PDB entry 8VDE | electron microscopy, 3.40 A resolution | chains B3 and P6 of the 27 polymer chains in the assembly

== Chain B3 ==
Name: Major capsid protein
Source organism: Dubowvirus dv80alpha
Sequence (324 residues; numbered 1 to 324; the number before each row is that of its first residue):
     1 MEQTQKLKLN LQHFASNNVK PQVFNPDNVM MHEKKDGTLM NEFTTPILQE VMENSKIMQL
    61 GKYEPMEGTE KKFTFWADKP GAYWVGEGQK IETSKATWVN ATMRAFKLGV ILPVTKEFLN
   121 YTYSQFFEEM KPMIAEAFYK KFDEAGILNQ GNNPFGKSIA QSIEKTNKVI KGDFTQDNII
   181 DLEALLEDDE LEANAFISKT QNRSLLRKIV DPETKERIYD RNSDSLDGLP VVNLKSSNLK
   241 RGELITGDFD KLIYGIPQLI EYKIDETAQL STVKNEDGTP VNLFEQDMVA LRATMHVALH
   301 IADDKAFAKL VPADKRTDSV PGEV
Not modelled in the structure: 1-15, 314-324

== Chain P6 ==
Name: Portal protein
Source organism: Dubowvirus dv80alpha
Sequence (511 residues; each row starts with the number of its first residue):
     1 MLKVNEFETD TDLRGNINYL FNDEANVVYT YDGTESDLLQ NVNEVSKYIE HHMDYQRPRL
    61 KVLSDYYEGK TKNLVELTRR KEEYMADNRV AHDYASYISD FINGYFLGNP IQYQDDDKDV
   121 LEAIEAFNDL NDVESHNRSL GLDLSIYGKA YELMIRNQDD ETRLYKSDAM STFIIYDNTV
   181 ERNSIAGVRY LRTKPIDKTD EDEVFTVDLF TSHGVYRYLT NRTNGLKLTP RENSFESHSF
   241 ERMPITEFSN NERRKGDYEK VITLIDLYDN AESDTANYMS DLNDAMLLIK GNLNLDPVEV
   301 RKQKEANVLF LEPTVYVDAE GRETEGSVDG GYIYKQYDVQ GTEAYKDRLN SDIHMFTNTP
   361 NMKDDNFSGT QSGEAMKYKL FGLEQRTKTK EGLFTKGLRR RAKLLETILK NTRSIDANKD
   421 FNTVRYVYNR NLPKSLIEEL KAYIDSGGKI SQTTLMSLFS FFQDPELEVK KIEEDEKESI
   481 KKAQKGIYKD PRDINDDEQD DDTKDTVDKK E
Not modelled in the structure: 482-511

== Chain B3 / chain P6 interface ==
Contacting residue pairs (18; chain B3 residue first):
  Gln59(B3) with Thr223(P6)
  Gly61(B3) with Thr223(P6)
  Lys62(B3) with Glu201(P6)
  Lys107(B3) with Asp10(P6), salt bridge
  Ile111(B3) with Glu8(P6)
  Lys263(B3) with Leu13(P6)
  Asp265(B3) with Phe7(P6)
  Ala268(B3) with Val4(P6); Phe7(P6), hydrophobic
  Gln269(B3) with Val4(P6), hydrogen bond (backbone-backbone); Glu8(P6)
  Leu270(B3) with Phe7(P6), hydrophobic; Glu8(P6)
  Ser271(B3) with Glu8(P6), hydrogen bond (backbone-side chain)
  Thr272(B3) with Glu8(P6), hydrogen bond
  Ala290(B3) with Phe7(P6)
  Arg292(B3) with Phe7(P6), hydrogen bond (side chain-backbone); Asp10(P6), salt bridge
Interface residues without a listed pair, chain B3 (21 interface residues in all): Met58, Leu60, Asp250, Lys251, Leu259, Glu261, Thr294
Interface residues without a listed pair, chain P6 (13 interface residues in all): Asn5, Glu6, Gly15, Tyr55, Asp202, Asn224

== Overview ==
21 residues of chain B3 face 13 of chain P6 across their interface; the contacts include 4 hydrogen bonds and
2 salt bridges. Polar pairs include Lys107(B3)-Asp10(P6), Arg292(B3)-Asp10(P6) and Ser271(B3)-Glu8(P6).
Here chain B3 is Major capsid protein and chain P6 is Portal protein, both from Dubowvirus dv80alpha. Entry
8VDE (SaPI1 portal-capsid interface in mature capsids with DNA) was determined by electron microscopy (same
publication as 8V8B, 8VD4, 8VD5, 8VD8 and 8VDC).
